PDB entry 2OPF | X-ray diffraction, 1.85 A resolution | chains B and A of the 3 polymer chains in the assembly

# Chain B
Molecule: 12-nt DNA strand
Sequence (12 nucleotides; row label = number of the first residue in the row):
   401 GGCTTCATCCTG
Not modelled in the structure: 401

# Chain A
Protein: Endonuclease VIII
From: Escherichia coli
Notes: EC 3.2.2.-, 4.2.99.18
UniProt: P50465 (END8_ECOLI); residues 1-262 here correspond to UniProt positions 2-263 (UniProt number = residue number + 1)
Chain sequence (262 residues; row label = number of the first residue in the row):
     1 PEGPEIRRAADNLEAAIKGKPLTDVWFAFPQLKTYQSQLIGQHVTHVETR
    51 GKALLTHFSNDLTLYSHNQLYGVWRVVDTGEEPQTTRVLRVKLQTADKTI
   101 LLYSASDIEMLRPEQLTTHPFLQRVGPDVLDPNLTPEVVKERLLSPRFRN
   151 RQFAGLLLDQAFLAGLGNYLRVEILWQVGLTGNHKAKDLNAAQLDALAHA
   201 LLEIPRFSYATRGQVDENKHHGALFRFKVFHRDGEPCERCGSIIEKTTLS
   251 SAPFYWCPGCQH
Not modelled in the structure: 217-222
Construct notes: engineered mutation Ala252 (Arg253 in P50465)
Ion coordination: Zn2+: Cys237, Cys240, Cys257, Cys260

# How chain B and chain A interact
Contacting residue pairs - 10 pairs, chain B then chain A:
  DT404(B) - Ser251(A)  base contact
  DA407(B) - Tyr71(A)  hydrogen bond to the sugar
  DA407(B) - Ser106(A)  phosphate contact
  DT408(B) - Tyr71(A)  base contact
  DT408(B) - Arg90(A)  salt bridge to the phosphate
  DT408(B) - Ser104(A)  sugar contact
  DT408(B) - Ser106(A)  phosphate contact
  DC409(B) - Arg87(A)  sugar contact
  DC409(B) - Val88(A)  hydrogen bond to the phosphate
  DC409(B) - Ser104(A)  hydrogen bond to the phosphate
Interface residues without a listed pair, chain B (7 interface residues in all): DG402, DC403, DC410
Interface residues without a listed pair, chain A (8 interface residues in all): Arg151

# In short
Chain B and chain A form an interface of 7 and 8 residues respectively; the contacts include 3 hydrogen bonds
and 1 salt bridge. Polar pairs include DA407(B)-Tyr71(A), DC409(B)-Val88(A) and DC409(B)-Ser104(A). Cys237(A),
Cys240(A), Cys257(A) and Cys260(A) form the Zn2+ site.
Chain B is a 12-nt DNA strand and chain A is Endonuclease VIII (Escherichia coli); the structure, Crystal
structure of the DNA repair enzyme endonuclease-VIII (Nei) from E. coli (R252A) in complex with ..., was
determined by X-ray diffraction.
